Entry 8WLQ (electron microscopy, 3.80 A resolution); this record covers chains E and F of the 96 polymer chains in the assembly.

# Chain E
Protein: Flagellar biosynthetic protein FliR
Organism: Salmonella enterica subsp. enterica serovar Typhimurium str. LT2
UniProtKB: P54702 (FLIR_SALTY); residues 1-264 here = UniProt positions 1-264
Sequence (264 residues; each row starts with the number of its first residue):
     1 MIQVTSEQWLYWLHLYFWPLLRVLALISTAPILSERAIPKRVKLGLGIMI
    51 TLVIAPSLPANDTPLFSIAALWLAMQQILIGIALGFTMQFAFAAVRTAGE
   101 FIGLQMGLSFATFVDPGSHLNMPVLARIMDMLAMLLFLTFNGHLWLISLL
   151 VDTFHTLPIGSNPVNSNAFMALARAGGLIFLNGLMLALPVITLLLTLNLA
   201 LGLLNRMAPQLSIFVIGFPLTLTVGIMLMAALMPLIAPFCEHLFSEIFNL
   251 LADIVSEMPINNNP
Not modelled in the structure: 1-3, 257-264

# Chain F
Protein: Flagellar biosynthetic protein FliP
Organism: Salmonella enterica subsp. enterica serovar Typhimurium str. LT2
UniProtKB: P54700 (FLIP_SALTY); residues 1-245 here = UniProt positions 1-245
Sequence (245 residues; numbered 1 to 245; the number before each row is that of its first residue):
     1 MRRLLFLSLAGLWLFSPAAAAQLPGLISQPLAGGGQSWSLSVQTLVFITS
    51 LTFLPAILLMMTSFTRIIIVFGLLRNALGTPSAPPNQVLLGLALFLTFFI
   101 MSPVIDKIYVDAYQPFSEQKISMQEALDKGAQPLRAFMLRQTREADLALF
   151 ARLANSGPLQGPEAVPMRILLPAYVTSELKTAFQIGFTIFIPFLIIDLVI
   201 ASVLMALGMMMVPPATIALPFKLMLFVLVDGWQLLMGSLAQSFYS
Not modelled in the structure: 1-36, 244-245

# How chain E and chain F interact
Pairs across the interface (57):
  F66(E) - T44(F)
  I68(E) - Y113(F)  hydrophobic
  L71(E) - F47(F)  hydrophobic
  L79(E) - F98(F)  hydrophobic
  F86(E) - Q87(F)
  F86(E) - V88(F)  hydrophobic
  F86(E) - G91(F)
  F90(E) - V88(F)  hydrophobic
  F90(E) - L92(F)  hydrophobic
  A93(E) - P85(F)
  A93(E) - V88(F)  hydrophobic
  T97(E) - A83(F)  hydrogen bond (side chain-backbone)
  T97(E) - P84(F)
  E100(E) - T80(F)
  E100(E) - S82(F)
  F101(E) - T80(F)
  F101(E) - A83(F)  hydrophobic
  F101(E) - L219(F)  hydrophobic
  F101(E) - L223(F)  hydrophobic
  L104(E) - G79(F)
  L104(E) - T80(F)
  Q105(E) - T216(F)  hydrogen bond (side chain-backbone)
  Q105(E) - P220(F)
  F110(E) - P213(F)  hydrophobic
  F110(E) - T216(F)
  T112(E) - G79(F)
  F113(E) - A215(F)  hydrophobic
  P116(E) - N76(F)
  P123(E) - S82(F)
  S166(E) - F99(F)
  M170(E) - L96(F)  hydrophobic
  M170(E) - F99(F)  hydrophobic
  L172(E) - L92(F)
  L172(E) - F95(F)  hydrophobic
  A173(E) - L92(F)
  A173(E) - W232(F)  hydrogen bond (backbone-side chain)
  A173(E) - M236(F)
  G176(E) - W232(F)
  G177(E) - W232(F)
  I179(E) - V88(F)  hydrophobic
  F180(E) - F226(F)  hydrophobic
  F180(E) - W232(F)  hydrophobic
  I191(E) - P220(F)  hydrophobic
  L195(E) - I217(F)  hydrophobic
  L195(E) - F221(F)  hydrophobic
  N198(E) - T216(F)
  N198(E) - I217(F)
  G202(E) - M209(F)
  N205(E) - M209(F)
  N205(E) - M210(F)
  N205(E) - M211(F)
  N205(E) - V212(F)
  R206(E) - L207(F)
  Q210(E) - M211(F)
  S212(E) - M211(F)
  I213(E) - M211(F)
  I213(E) - V212(F)  hydrophobic
Other interface residues (no listed pair), chain E (47 interface residues in all): M75, I82, A83, Q89, R96, G117, N121, N167, F169, R174, L181, L184, L199
Other interface residues (no listed pair), chain F (42 interface residues in all): P81, L94, F116, G208, M224, V227, Q233, A240

# Summary
47 residues of chain E face 42 of chain F across their interface; the contacts include 3 hydrogen bonds. Polar
contacts include T97(E)-A83(F), Q105(E)-T216(F) and A173(E)-W232(F).
Here chain E is Flagellar biosynthetic protein FliR and chain F is Flagellar biosynthetic protein FliP, both
from Salmonella enterica subsp. enterica serovar Typhimurium str. LT2. Entry 8WLQ (Cryo-EM structure of the
whole rod-export apparatus with hook within the flagellar motor-hook complex in the ...) was determined by
electron microscopy, deposited together with 8WHT, 8WIW, 8WK3, 8WK4, 8WKI, 8WKK and 11 further entries.
